Entry 8WPP (electron microscopy, 3.10 A resolution); this record covers chains B and I of the 9 polymer chains in the assembly.

== Chain B ==
Name: A22R DNA polymerase processivity factor
From: Monkeypox virus
Sequence (437 residues; numbered -10 to 426; the number before each row is that of its first residue; numbers below 1 keep their minus sign (Met-10 is residue -10)):
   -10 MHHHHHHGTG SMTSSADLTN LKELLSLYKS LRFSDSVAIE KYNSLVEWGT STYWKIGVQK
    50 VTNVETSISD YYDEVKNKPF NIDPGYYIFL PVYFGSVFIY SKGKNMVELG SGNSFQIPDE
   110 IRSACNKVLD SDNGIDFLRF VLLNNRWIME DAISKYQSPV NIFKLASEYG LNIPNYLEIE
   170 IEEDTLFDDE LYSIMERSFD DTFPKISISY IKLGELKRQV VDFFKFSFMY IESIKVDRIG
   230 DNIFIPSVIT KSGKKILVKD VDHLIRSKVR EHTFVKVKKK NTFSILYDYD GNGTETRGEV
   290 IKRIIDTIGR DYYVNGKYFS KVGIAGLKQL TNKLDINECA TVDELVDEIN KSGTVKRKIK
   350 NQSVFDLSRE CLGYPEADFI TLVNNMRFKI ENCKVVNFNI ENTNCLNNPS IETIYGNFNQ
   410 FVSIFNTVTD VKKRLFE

== Chain I ==
Molecule: Template DNA
From: Homo sapiens
Sequence (48 nucleotides; numbered 1 to 48; the number before each row is that of its first residue):
     1 CTGCACGAAT TAAGCAATTC GTAATCATGG TCATAGCTCC CGCGAAAT
Not modelled in the structure: 1-6, 45-48

== Chain B / chain I interface ==
Residue-residue contacts (9):
  His-9(B) - DA9(I)  hydrogen bond to the base
  His-8(B) - DA9(I)  sugar contact
  His-7(B) - DT10(I)  hydrogen bond to the phosphate
  His-7(B) - DT11(I)  sugar contact
  His-6(B) - DA8(I)  sugar contact
  His-6(B) - DA9(I)  salt bridge to the phosphate
  Gly-3(B) - DT10(I)  hydrogen bond to the base
  Thr-2(B) - DT10(I)  base contact
  Gly-1(B) - DT10(I)  hydrogen bond to the base

== Overview ==
The interface between chain B and chain I involves 7 residues on one side and 4 on the other; the contacts
include 4 hydrogen bonds and 1 salt bridge. Among the polar pairs are His-9(B)-DA9(I), Gly-3(B)-DT10(I) and
Gly-1(B)-DT10(I).
Chain B is A22R DNA polymerase processivity factor (Monkeypox virus) and chain I is Template DNA (Homo
sapiens); the structure, Structure of monkeypox virus polymerase complex F8-A22-E4-H5 with endogenous DNA, was
determined by electron microscopy, deposited together with 8WPE, 8WPF and 8WPK.
